Entry 6SB2 (electron microscopy, 6.20 A resolution (low resolution: residue-level contacts below are approximate; hydrogen-bond / salt-bridge calls are withheld)); this record covers chains C and D of the 10 polymer chains in the assembly.

# Chain C
Protein: Ras-related GTP-binding protein A
From: Homo sapiens
Reference sequence: Q7L523 (RRAGA_HUMAN); numbering as in UniProt (aligned over 1-313)
Amino-acid sequence (313 residues; each row starts with the number of its first residue):
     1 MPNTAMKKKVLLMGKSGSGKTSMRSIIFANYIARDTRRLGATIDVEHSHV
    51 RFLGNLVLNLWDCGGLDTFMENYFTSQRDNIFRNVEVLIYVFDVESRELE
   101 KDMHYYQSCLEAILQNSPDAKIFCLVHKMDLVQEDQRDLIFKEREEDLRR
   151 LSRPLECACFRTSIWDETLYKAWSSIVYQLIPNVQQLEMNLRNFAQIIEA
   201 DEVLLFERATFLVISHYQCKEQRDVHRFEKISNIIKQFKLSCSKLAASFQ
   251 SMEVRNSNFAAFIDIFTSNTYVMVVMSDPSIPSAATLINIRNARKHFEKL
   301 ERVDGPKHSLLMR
Not modelled in the structure: 1-3, 302-313
Differences from the reference sequence: engineered mutation L66 (Gln in Q7L523)
Ligand contacts: GTP (guanosine-5'-triphosphate): K15, S16, G17, S18, G19, K20, T21, S22, A33, T36, R37, L39, G40, A41, T42, C63, G64, G65, K128, S163, I164
Swiss-Prot annotation at these positions:
  - binding site (GTP): S16, G17, G19, K20, T21, S22, T36, T42, G65, H127, I164
  - binding site (GDP): G17, S18, G19, K20, T21, S22, T36, T42, H127, D130, L148, I164
  - modified residue: S309 (Phosphoserine)
  - cross-link (Glycyl lysine isopeptide (Lys-Gly)): K142 (interchain with G-Cter in ubiquitin), K220 (interchain with G-Cter in ubiquitin), K230 (interchain with G-Cter in ubiquitin), K244 (interchain with G-Cter in ubiquitin)
  - mutagenesis: T21 (T21N: Reduced affinity for all nucleotides, but with preferential binding of GDP over GTP), A29 (A29F: In RA3 mutant; abolished interaction with RPTOR without affecting GTP-binding; when associated with Y-35 and A-46), Y31 (Y31A: In RA1 mutant; abolished interaction with RPTOR without affecting GTP-binding. Does not affect interaction with TFE3 and TFEB), D35 (D35A: In RA2 mutant; abolished interaction with RPTOR without affecting GTP-binding; when associated with A-46. Does not affect interaction with TFE3 and TFEB; when associated with A-46 ...), E46 (E46A: In RA2 mutant; abolished interaction with RPTOR without affecting GTP-binding; when associated with A-35. In RA3 mutant; abolished interaction with RPTOR without affecting GTP-binding ...), E71 (E71A: Abolished interaction with TFE3 and TFEB without affecting interaction with RPTOR), E100 (E100A: Abolished interaction with TFE3 and TFEB without affecting interaction with RPTOR), H104 (H104A: Abolished interaction with TFE3 and TFEB without affecting interaction with RPTOR), Q107 (Q107A: Abolished interaction with TFE3 and TFEB without affecting interaction with RPTOR), E111 (E111A: Abolished interaction with TFE3 and TFEB without affecting interaction with RPTOR), K142 (K142R: Prevents RRAGA ubiquitination and alters interaction and regulation by GATOR1; when associated with R-220, R-230 and R-244), L151 (L151A: Abolished interaction with TFE3 and TFEB without affecting interaction with RPTOR), 5 further mutagenesis entries in UniProt
What the authors report for this chain:
  - mutagenesis - Q66L: decreased catalytic activity on GTP (citing earlier work)

# Chain D
Protein: Ras-related GTP-binding protein C
From: Homo sapiens
Reference sequence: Q9HB90 (RRAGC_HUMAN); numbering as in UniProt (aligned over 1-399)
Amino-acid sequence (399 residues; row label = number of the first residue in the row):
     1 MSLQYGAEETPLAGSYGAADSFPKDFGYGVEEEEEEAAAAGGGVGAGAGG
    51 GCGPGGADSSKPRILLMGLRRSGKSSIQKVVFHKMSPNENLFLESTNKIY
   101 KDDISNSSFVNFQIWDFPGQMDFFDPTFDYEMIFRGTGALIYVIDAQDDY
   151 MEALTRLHITVSKAYKVNPDMNFEVFIHKVDGLSDDHKIETQRDIHQRAN
   201 DDLADAGLEKLHLSFYLTSIYDHSIFEAFSKVVQKLIPQLPTLENLLNIF
   251 ISNSGIEKAFLFDVVSKIYIATDSSPVDMQSYELCCDMIDVVIDVSCIYG
   301 LKEDGSGSAYDKESMAIIKLNNTTVLYLKEVTKFLALVCILREESFERKG
   351 LIDYNFHCFRKAIHEVFEVGVTSHRSCGHQTSASSLKALTHNGTPRNAI
Not modelled in the structure: 1-59, 84-105, 116-130, 369-399
Differences from the reference sequence: engineered mutation N90 (Thr in Q9HB90)
Ligand contacts: GDP (guanosine-5'-diphosphate): R70, R71, S72, G73, K74, S75, S76, I77, K179, S219, I220
Swiss-Prot annotation at these positions:
  - binding site (GDP): R71, S72, G73, K74, S75, S76, E94, T96, H178, K179, D181, S219, I220
  - binding site (GTP): K74, T96, D181
  - modified residue: S2 (N-acetylserine), S15 (Phosphoserine), T96 (Phosphothreonine)
  - natural variant: K74 (K74R: Found in patients with follicular lymphoma), S75 (S75F: Found in patients with follicular lymphoma; S75N: Found in patients with follicular lymphoma; S75Y: In LNGODS), I99 (I99F: Found in patients with follicular lymphoma), W115 (W115R: In LNGODS), D116 (D116G: Found in patients with follicular lymphoma), P118 (P118L: In LNGODS)
  - mutagenesis: S75 (S75L: Constitutively active mutant. Increased RPTOR-binding), F92 (F92A: Promotes interaction with GATOR1 in the GAP mode), Q120 (Q120L: Maintains GTP-bound state, leading to inactivate mTORC1. Decreased RPTOR-binding)
What the authors report for this chain:
  - disease-associated variants - K84T, L91P (proposed by the authors, not directly observed)

# Interface between chain C and chain D
Pairs across the interface - 25 pairs, chain C then chain D:
  R227(C) - I298(D)
  L245(C) - Q280(D)
  A247(C) - N322(D)
  S248(C) - L320(D)
  S248(C) - N321(D)
  Q250(C) - K319(D)
  Q250(C) - L320(D)
  Q250(C) - N321(D)
  S251(C) - I318(D)
  S251(C) - K319(D)
  M252(C) - I317(D)
  M252(C) - I318(D)
  E253(C) - A316(D)
  E253(C) - I317(D)
  V254(C) - M315(D)
  V254(C) - A316(D)
  R255(C) - E313(D)
  R255(C) - S314(D)
  R255(C) - M315(D)
  N256(C) - A309(D)
  N256(C) - E313(D)
  N256(C) - S314(D)
  S257(C) - D311(D)
  S257(C) - E313(D)
  N258(C) - G300(D)
Also at the interface, not in a pair above, chain C (15 interface residues in all): F249, F259
Also at the interface, not in a pair above, chain D (18 interface residues in all): V292, Y299, L301

# In short
15 residues of chain C face 18 of chain D across their interface. Ligands of chain C: GTP. Chain D binds GDP.
From UniProt: 11 GTP-binding residues, 12 GDP-binding residues and 17 mutagenesis sites on chain C; 13
GDP-binding residues on chain D. The paper reports that Q66L of chain C reduces catalytic activity on GTP.
Here chain C is Ras-related GTP-binding protein A and chain D is Ras-related GTP-binding protein C, both from
Homo sapiens. Entry 6SB2 (cryo-EM structure of mTORC1 bound to active RagA/C GTPases) was determined by
electron microscopy together with 6S6D from the same study.
